Entry 8QL3 (X-ray diffraction, 1.80 A resolution); this record covers chains A and B of the 3 polymer chains in the assembly.

[Chain A]
Molecule: Tubulin alpha-1B chain
Source organism: Bos taurus
UniProt: P81947 (TBA1B_BOVIN); residue numbers follow UniProt; this construct covers 1-451
Amino-acid sequence (451 residues; row label = number of the first residue in the row):
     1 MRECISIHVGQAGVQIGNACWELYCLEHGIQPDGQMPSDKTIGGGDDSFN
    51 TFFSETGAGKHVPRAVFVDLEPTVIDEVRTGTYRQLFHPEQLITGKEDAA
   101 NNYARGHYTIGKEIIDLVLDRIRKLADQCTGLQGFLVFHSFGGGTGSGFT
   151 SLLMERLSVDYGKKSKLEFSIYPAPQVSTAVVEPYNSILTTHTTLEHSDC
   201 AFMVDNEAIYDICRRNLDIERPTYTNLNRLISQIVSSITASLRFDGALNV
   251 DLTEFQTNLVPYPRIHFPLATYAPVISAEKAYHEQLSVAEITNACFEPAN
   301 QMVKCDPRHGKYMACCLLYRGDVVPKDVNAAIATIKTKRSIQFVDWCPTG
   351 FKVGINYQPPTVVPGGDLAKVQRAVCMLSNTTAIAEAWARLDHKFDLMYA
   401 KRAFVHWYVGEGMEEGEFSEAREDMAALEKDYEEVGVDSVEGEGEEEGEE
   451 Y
Not modelled in the structure: 437-451
Ion coordination: Ca2+: D39, T41, G44, E55
Small-molecule neighbours:
  - GTP (guanosine-5'-triphosphate): G10, Q11, A12, Q15, I16, D69, D98, A99, A100, N101, N102, S140, G142, G143, G144, T145, G146, I171, P173, V177, S178, T179, E183, N206, Y224, L227, N228, I231
  - Azo-Combretastatin A4 (cis) (IBL): T179, A180, V181

[Chain B]
Molecule: Tubulin beta-2B chain
Source organism: Bos taurus
UniProt: Q6B856 (TBB2B_BOVIN); residues 1-445 here = UniProt positions 1-445
Amino-acid sequence (445 residues; each row starts with the number of its first residue):
     1 MREIVHIQAGQCGNQIGAKFWEVISDEHGIDPTGSYHGDSDLQLERINVY
    51 YNEATGNKYVPRAILVDLEPGTMDSVRSGPFGQIFRPDNFVFGQSGAGNN
   101 WAKGHYTEGAELVDSVLDVVRKESESCDCLQGFQLTHSLGGGTGSGMGTL
   151 LISKIREEYPDRIMNTFSVMPSPKVSDTVVEPYNATLSVHQLVENTDETY
   201 CIDNEALYDICFRTLKLTTPTYGDLNHLVSATMSGVTTCLRFPGQLNADL
   251 RKLAVNMVPFPRLHFFMPGFAPLTSRGSQQYRALTVPELTQQMFDSKNMM
   301 AACDPRHGRYLTVAAIFRGRMSMKEVDEQMLNVQNKNSSYFVEWIPNNVK
   351 TAVCDIPPRGLKMSATFIGNSTAIQELFKRISEQFTAMFRRKAFLHWYTG
   401 EGMDEMEFTEAESNMNDLVSEYQQYQDATADEQGEFEEEEGEDEA
Not modelled in the structure: 279-283, 432-445
Curated features (UniProtKB/Swiss-Prot):
  - motif: M1 to I4 (MREI motif)
  - binding site (GTP): Q11, E69, S138, G142, T143, G144, N204, N226
  - binding site (Mg(2+)): E69
  - modified residue: S40 (Phosphoserine), T55 (Phosphothreonine), K58 (N6-acetyllysine), S172 (Phosphoserine), T285 (Phosphothreonine), T290 (Phosphothreonine), R318 (Omega-N-methylarginine), E438 (5-glutamyl polyglutamate)
  - cross-link (Glycyl lysine isopeptide (Lys-Gly)): K58 (interchain with G-Cter in ubiquitin), K324 (interchain with G-Cter in ubiquitin)
Small-molecule neighbours:
  - GTP (guanosine-5'-triphosphate): G10, Q11, C12, Q15, I16, D67, G96, A97, G98, N99, N100, S138, G140, G141, G142, T143, G144, S145, V169, P171, V175, S176, E181, N204, L207, Y222, L225, N226
  - Azo-Combretastatin A4 (cis) (IBL): V236, C239, L240, A248, D249, K252, L253, N256, M257, T312, V313, A314, A315, I316, N348, V349, K350, T351, A352, I368

[Chain A / chain B interface]
Contacting residue pairs (56; chain A residue first):
  E71(A) with N247(B), hydrogen bond
  T73(A) with N247(B), hydrogen bond
  K96(A) with M1(B); D128(B); C129(B)
  E97(A) with M1(B); R162(B), salt bridge; R251(B), salt bridge
  D98(A) with K252(B), salt bridge
  A100(A) with R251(B); K252(B); V255(B)
  N101(A) with K252(B); N256(B), hydrogen bond
  R105(A) with R251(B)
  P175(A) with N347(B)
  S178(A) with N347(B), hydrogen bond; K350(B), hydrogen bond (backbone-side chain)
  T179(A) with L246(B)
  A180(A) with N256(B)
  V181(A) with N256(B), hydrogen bond (backbone-side chain); I345(B), hydrophobic; P346(B); N347(B)
  V182(A) with N256(B)
  R214(A) with K324(B)
  E220(A) with K324(B)
  R221(A) with M323(B), hydrogen bond; K324(B); D327(B), salt bridge
  Y224(A) with Q245(B)
  L397(A) with E343(B); W344(B); P346(B), hydrophobic; A430(B), hydrophobic
  M398(A) with W344(B), hydrogen bond (backbone-backbone); P346(B)
  K401(A) with F260(B); W344(B); T429(B), hydrogen bond (side chain-backbone); A430(B)
  R402(A) with F260(B)
  A403(A) with P259(B); F260(B), hydrophobic
  F404(A) with V255(B); N256(B); V258(B); P259(B), hydrogen bond (backbone-backbone); I345(B), hydrophobic
  H406(A) with V258(B); P259(B), hydrogen bond (side chain-backbone); F260(B); P261(B)
  W407(A) with A254(B); V255(B); V258(B), hydrogen bond (side chain-backbone)
Also at the interface, not in a pair above, chain A (27 interface residues in all): K394
Also at the interface, not in a pair above, chain B (30 interface residues in all): D249, T312, A428

[Overview]
Chain A and chain B form an interface of 27 and 30 residues respectively; the contacts include 12 hydrogen
bonds and 4 salt bridges. Among the polar pairs are E97(A)-R162(B), E97(A)-R251(B) and D98(A)-K252(B).
Azo-Combretastatin A4 (cis) is bound between chain A and chain B.
Chain A is Tubulin alpha-1B chain and chain B is Tubulin beta-2B chain, both from Bos taurus; the structure,
Ultrafast structural transitions in an azobenzene photoswitch at near-atomic resolution: 233 fs structure, was
determined by X-ray diffraction.
